Entry 5LXT (X-ray diffraction, 1.90 A resolution); this record covers chains C and E of the 6 polymer chains in the assembly.

[Chain C]
Name: Tubulin alpha-1B chain
Source organism: Bos taurus
UniProt: P81947 (TBA1B_BOVIN); numbering as in UniProt (aligned over 1-451)
Sequence (451 residues; row label = number of the first residue in the row):
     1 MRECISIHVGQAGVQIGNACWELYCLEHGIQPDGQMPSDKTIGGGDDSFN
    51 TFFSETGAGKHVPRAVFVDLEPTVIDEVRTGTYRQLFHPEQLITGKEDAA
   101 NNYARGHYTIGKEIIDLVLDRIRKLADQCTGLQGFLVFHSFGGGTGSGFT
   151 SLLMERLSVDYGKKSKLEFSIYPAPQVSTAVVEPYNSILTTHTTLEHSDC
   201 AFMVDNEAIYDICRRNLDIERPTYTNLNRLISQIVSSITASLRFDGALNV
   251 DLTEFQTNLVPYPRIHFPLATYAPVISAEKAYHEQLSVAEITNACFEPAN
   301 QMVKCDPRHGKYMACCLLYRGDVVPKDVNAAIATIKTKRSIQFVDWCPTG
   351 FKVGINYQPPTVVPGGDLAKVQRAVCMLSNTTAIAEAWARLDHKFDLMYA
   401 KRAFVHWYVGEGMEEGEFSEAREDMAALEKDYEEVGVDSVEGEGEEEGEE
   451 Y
Disordered / not traced: 441-451
Metal / ion sites: Ca2+: Asp39, Thr41, Gly44, Glu55
Small-molecule neighbours: GTP (guanosine-5'-triphosphate): Val9, Gly10, Gln11, Ala12, Gln15, Ile16, Asp69, Asp98, Ala99, Ala100, Asn101, Ser140, Gly142, Gly143, Gly144, Thr145, Gly146, Ile171, Pro173, Val177, Ser178, Thr179, Glu183, Asn206, Tyr224, Leu227, Asn228, Ile231

[Chain E]
Name: Stathmin-4
Source organism: Rattus norvegicus
UniProt: P63043 (STMN4_RAT), isoform P63043-3; residues 5-145 here correspond to UniProt positions 76-216 (UniProt number = residue number + 71)
Sequence (143 residues; numbered 3 to 145; the number before each row is that of its first residue):
     3 MADMEVIELNKCTSGQSFEVILKPPSFDGVPEFNASLPRRRDPSLEEIQK
    53 KLEAAEERRKYQEAELLKHLAEKREHEREVIQKAIEENNNFIKMAKEKLA
   103 QKMESNKENREAHLAAMLERLQEKDKHAEEVRKNKELKEEASR
Disordered / not traced: 3-5, 29-43, 144-145
Sequence notes: initiating methionine (3); expression tag (4)
Swiss-Prot annotation at these positions:
  - modified residue: Ser19 (Phosphoserine)

[How chain C and chain E interact]
Contacting residue pairs (33):
  His107(C) with Leu101(E); Lys104(E); Met105(E)
  Tyr108(C) with Lys104(E); Met105(E), hydrophobic; Asn108(E)
  Thr109(C) with Arg112(E)
  Lys112(C) with Met105(E)
  Glu155(C) with Leu101(E); Lys104(E), salt bridge
  Arg156(C) with Leu101(E)
  Ser158(C) with Phe93(E); Ile94(E)
  Val159(C) with Ile94(E); Ala97(E), hydrophobic; Lys98(E)
  Gly162(C) with Ile94(E)
  Lys163(C) with Asn90(E); Phe93(E)
  Thr193(C) with Lys104(E)
  Glu196(C) with Phe93(E)
  His197(C) with Phe93(E)
  Val409(C) with His115(E), hydrogen bond (backbone-side chain)
  Gly410(C) with Arg112(E); His115(E)
  Glu411(C) with Asn108(E), hydrogen bond (backbone-side chain); Arg112(E), salt bridge
  Gly412(C) with Asn108(E), hydrogen bond (backbone-side chain); Asn111(E), hydrogen bond (backbone-side chain); Arg112(E)
  Met413(C) with Asn108(E)
  Glu414(C) with Ser107(E), hydrogen bond; Asn111(E), hydrogen bond
Also at the interface, not in a pair above, chain C (20 interface residues in all): Leu152
Also at the interface, not in a pair above, chain E (14 interface residues in all): Lys100

[Overview]
20 residues of chain C face 14 of chain E across their interface, with 6 hydrogen bonds and 2 salt bridges.
Polar pairs include Glu155(C)-Lys104(E), Glu411(C)-Arg112(E) and Val409(C)-His115(E). Chain C binds GTP.
Asp39(C), Thr41(C), Gly44(C) and Glu55(C) coordinate Ca2+.
Here chain C is Tubulin alpha-1B chain (Bos taurus) and chain E is Stathmin-4 (Rattus norvegicus). Entry 5LXT
(Tubulin-Discodermolide complex) was determined by X-ray diffraction together with 5LXS from the same study.
